6RJW - chain A; structure by X-ray diffraction, 2.85 A resolution.

== Chain A ==
Protein: LysM domain protein
From: Borrelia burgdorferi (strain ATCC 35210 / B31 / CIP 102532 / DSM 4680)
UniProt: O51302 (O51302_BORBU); residues 5-189 here correspond to UniProt positions 26-210 (UniProt number = residue number + 21)
Sequence (189 residues; row label = number of the first residue in the row):
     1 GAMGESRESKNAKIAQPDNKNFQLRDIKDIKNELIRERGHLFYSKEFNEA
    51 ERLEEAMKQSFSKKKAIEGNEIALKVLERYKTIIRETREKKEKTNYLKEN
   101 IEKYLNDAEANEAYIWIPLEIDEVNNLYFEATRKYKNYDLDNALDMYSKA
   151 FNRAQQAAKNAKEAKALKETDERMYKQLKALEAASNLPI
Unresolved in the structure: 1-20, 182-189
Sequence notes: expression tag (1-4)
Modified / non-standard residues: Mse3 (selenomethionine); Mse57, Mse146, Mse174 (selenomethionine; parent Met)

== Summary ==
Chain A is LysM domain protein (Borrelia burgdorferi (strain ATCC 35210 / B31 / CIP 102532 / DSM 4680)); the
structure, Crystal structure of the N-terminal domain of Lyme disease agent Borrelia burgdorferi major
virulence factor BB0323 ..., was determined by X-ray diffraction (same publication as 6RJX).
